PDB entry 9G24 | electron microscopy, 3.50 A resolution | chains A and E of the 17 polymer chains in the assembly

# Chain A
Name: DNA-directed RNA polymerase I subunit RPA190
Organism: Saccharomyces cerevisiae
Notes: EC 2.7.7.6
Reference sequence: P10964 (RPA1_YEAST); numbering as in UniProt (aligned over 1-1664)
Chain sequence (1664 residues; row label = number of the first residue in the row):
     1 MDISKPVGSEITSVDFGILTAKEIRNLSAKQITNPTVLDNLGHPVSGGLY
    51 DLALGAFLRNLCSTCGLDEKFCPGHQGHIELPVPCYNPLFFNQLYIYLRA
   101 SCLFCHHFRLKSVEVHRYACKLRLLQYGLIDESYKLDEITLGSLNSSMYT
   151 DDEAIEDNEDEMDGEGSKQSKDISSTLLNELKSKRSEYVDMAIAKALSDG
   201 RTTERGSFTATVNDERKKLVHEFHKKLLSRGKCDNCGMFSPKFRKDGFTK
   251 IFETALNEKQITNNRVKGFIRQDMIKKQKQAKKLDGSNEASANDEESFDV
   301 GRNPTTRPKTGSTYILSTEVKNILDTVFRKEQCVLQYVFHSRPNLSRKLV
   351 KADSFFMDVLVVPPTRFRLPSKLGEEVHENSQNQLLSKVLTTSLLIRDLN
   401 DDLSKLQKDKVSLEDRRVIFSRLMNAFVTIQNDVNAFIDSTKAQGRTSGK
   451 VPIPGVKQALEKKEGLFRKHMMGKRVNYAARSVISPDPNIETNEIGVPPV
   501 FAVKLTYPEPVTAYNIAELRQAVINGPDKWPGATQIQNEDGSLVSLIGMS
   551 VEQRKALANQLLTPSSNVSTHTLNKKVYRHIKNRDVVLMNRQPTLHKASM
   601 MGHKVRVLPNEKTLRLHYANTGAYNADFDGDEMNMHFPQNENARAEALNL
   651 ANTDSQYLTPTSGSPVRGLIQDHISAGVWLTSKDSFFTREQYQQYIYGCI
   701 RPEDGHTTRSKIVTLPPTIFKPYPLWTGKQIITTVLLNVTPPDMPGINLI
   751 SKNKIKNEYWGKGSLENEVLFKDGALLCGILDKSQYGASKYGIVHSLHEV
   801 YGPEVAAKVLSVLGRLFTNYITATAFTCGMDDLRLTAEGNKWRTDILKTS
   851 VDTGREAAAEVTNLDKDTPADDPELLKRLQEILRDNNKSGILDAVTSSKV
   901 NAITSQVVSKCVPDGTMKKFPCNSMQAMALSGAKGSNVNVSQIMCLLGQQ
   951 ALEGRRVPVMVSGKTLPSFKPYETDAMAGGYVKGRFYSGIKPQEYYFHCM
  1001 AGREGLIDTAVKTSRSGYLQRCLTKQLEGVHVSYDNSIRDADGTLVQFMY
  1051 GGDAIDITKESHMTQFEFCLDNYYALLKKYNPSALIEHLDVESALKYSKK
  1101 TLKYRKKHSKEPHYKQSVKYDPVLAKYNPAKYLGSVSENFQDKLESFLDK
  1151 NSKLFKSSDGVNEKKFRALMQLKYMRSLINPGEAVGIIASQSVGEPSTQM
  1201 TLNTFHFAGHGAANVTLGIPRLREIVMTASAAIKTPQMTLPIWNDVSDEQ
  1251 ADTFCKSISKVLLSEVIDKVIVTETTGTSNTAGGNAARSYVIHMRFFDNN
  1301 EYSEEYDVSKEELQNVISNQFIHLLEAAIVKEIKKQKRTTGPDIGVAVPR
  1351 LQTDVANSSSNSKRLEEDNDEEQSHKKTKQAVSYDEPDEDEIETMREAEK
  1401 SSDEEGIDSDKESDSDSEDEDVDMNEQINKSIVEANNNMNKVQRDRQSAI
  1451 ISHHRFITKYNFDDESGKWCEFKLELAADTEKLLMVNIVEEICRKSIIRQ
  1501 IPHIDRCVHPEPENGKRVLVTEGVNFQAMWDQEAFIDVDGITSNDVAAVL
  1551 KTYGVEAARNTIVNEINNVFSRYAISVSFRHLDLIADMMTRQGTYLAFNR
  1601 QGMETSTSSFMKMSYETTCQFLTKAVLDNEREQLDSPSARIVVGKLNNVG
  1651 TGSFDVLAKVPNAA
Unresolved in the structure: 142-174, 269-311, 1154-1159, 1278-1286, 1339-1432, 1664
Bound ions: Zn2+ site 1: Cys62, Cys65, Cys72, His75; Zn2+ site 2: Cys102, Cys105, Cys233, Cys236; Mg2+: Asp627, Asp629, Asp631 (shared with 1 residue of chain R)
Small-molecule neighbours: AMP-CPP (APC; diphosphomethylphosphonic acid adenosyl ester): Asp627, Ile670, Gln671, Lys783, Gly932, Ala933, Lys934, Gly935
What the authors report for this chain:
  - binding site for AMP-CPP: Lys934
  - specificity-determining residues: Pro593 (proposed by the authors, not directly observed)

# Chain E
Name: DNA-directed RNA polymerases I, II, and III subunit RPABC1
Organism: Saccharomyces cerevisiae
Reference sequence: P20434 (RPAB1_YEAST); residues 1-215 here = UniProt positions 1-215
Chain sequence (215 residues; numbered 1 to 215; the number before each row is that of its first residue):
     1 MDQENERNISRLWRAFRTVKEMVKDRGYFITQEEVELPLEDFKAKYCDSM
    51 GRPQRKMMSFQANPTEESISKFPDMGSLWVEFCDEPSVGVKTMKTFVIHI
   101 QEKNFQTGIFVYQNNITPSAMKLVPSIPPATIETFNEAALVVNITHHELV
   151 PKHIRLSSDEKRELLKRYRLKESQLPRIQRADPVALYLGLKRGEVVKIIR
   201 KSETSGRYASYRICM
Unresolved in the structure: 1-3

# Chain A / chain E interface
Residue-residue contacts (94):
  Ile130(A) with Met215(E), hydrophobic
  Asp131(A) with Arg192(E)
  Tyr134(A) with Arg192(E)
  Glu138(A) with Pro125(E); Pro128(E)
  Arg201(A) with Glu172(E)
  Thr209(A) with Ser173(E)
  Thr211(A) with Ser173(E); Arg177(E), hydrogen bond
  Asp214(A) with Arg177(E), salt bridge
  Arg1039(A) with Tyr168(E); Leu170(E)
  Gly1043(A) with Gln174(E)
  Thr1044(A) with Gln174(E)
  Leu1045(A) with Leu170(E), hydrophobic; Gln174(E), hydrogen bond (backbone-backbone); Pro176(E)
  Phe1048(A) with Tyr168(E), hydrophobic; Leu175(E), hydrophobic; Ser210(E); Tyr211(E)
  Gly1051(A) with Ser202(E), hydrogen bond (backbone-side chain); Thr204(E), hydrogen bond (backbone-side chain); Ser205(E), hydrogen bond (backbone-side chain)
  Gly1052(A) with Ser205(E); Tyr208(E)
  Asp1053(A) with Thr204(E); Ser205(E), hydrogen bond (backbone-side chain)
  Arg1105(A) with Arg207(E)
  His1113(A) with Val150(E); Pro151(E); Lys152(E), hydrogen bond (side chain-backbone); Lys201(E), hydrogen bond
  Tyr1114(A) with Thr145(E); His146(E); Lys152(E)
  Gln1116(A) with Lys152(E); Lys201(E), hydrogen bond
  Val1118(A) with Arg207(E)
  Tyr1120(A) with Arg207(E), hydrogen bond (backbone-side chain)
  Asp1121(A) with Arg207(E)
  Pro1122(A) with Arg207(E); Tyr208(E), hydrophobic
  Ala1125(A) with Arg167(E), hydrogen bond (backbone-side chain)
  Lys1126(A) with Arg167(E), hydrogen bond (backbone-side chain)
  Glu1138(A) with Ser205(E)
  Asn1139(A) with Ser202(E); Glu203(E), hydrogen bond (side chain-backbone); Thr204(E); Ser205(E); Gly206(E)
  Gln1527(A) with Ala138(E)
  Trp1530(A) with Arg14(E), hydrogen bond (backbone-side chain); Ala139(E); Val141(E); Val142(E), hydrophobic
  Asp1531(A) with Arg11(E), salt bridge; Arg14(E)
  Glu1533(A) with Arg14(E)
  Val1538(A) with Val142(E), hydrophobic; His147(E)
  Asp1539(A) with His146(E); His147(E), hydrogen bond (backbone-side chain); Glu148(E), hydrogen bond (backbone-backbone)
  Gly1540(A) with His147(E)
  Ile1541(A) with His147(E), hydrogen bond (backbone-side chain)
  Thr1542(A) with Leu149(E)
  Lys1551(A) with Pro183(E)
  Thr1552(A) with Pro183(E)
  Tyr1553(A) with His147(E), hydrogen bond; Val150(E), hydrophobic; Pro183(E)
  Gly1554(A) with Asp182(E); Pro183(E)
  Val1555(A) with Asp182(E); Arg212(E)
  Glu1556(A) with Pro151(E); His153(E); Ile198(E); Arg200(E), salt bridge; Arg212(E), salt bridge
  Arg1559(A) with Arg200(E)
  Asn1560(A) with Leu149(E), hydrogen bond (side chain-backbone)
  Phe1579(A) with Glu203(E); Thr204(E)
  Arg1580(A) with Thr204(E), hydrogen bond
  Asp1587(A) with Arg200(E), salt bridge
  Thr1590(A) with Arg212(E), hydrogen bond (backbone-side chain)
  Arg1591(A) with Pro176(E); Arg177(E), hydrogen bond (backbone-backbone)
  Gln1592(A) with Arg177(E), hydrogen bond; Gln179(E), hydrogen bond (backbone-side chain)
  Gly1593(A) with Arg177(E), hydrogen bond (backbone-backbone); Gln179(E)
Other interface residues (no listed pair), chain A (63 interface residues in all): Glu215, Ser1037, Asp1042, Val1046, Met1049, Ser1117, Ser1137, Leu1550, Ala1557, Thr1561, Asp1583
Other interface residues (no listed pair), chain E (52 interface residues in all): Ser126, Ile144, Leu164, Ile178, Val184, Lys197, Ile199, Ala209

# Overview
Chain A and chain E form an interface of 63 and 52 residues respectively, with 25 hydrogen bonds and 5 salt
bridges. Among the polar pairs are Asp214(A)-Arg177(E), Asp1531(A)-Arg11(E) and Glu1556(A)-Arg200(E). Chain A
binds AMP-CPP. The paper reports a binding site for AMP-CPP at Lys934(A); the specificity determinant
Pro593(A).
Here chain A is DNA-directed RNA polymerase I subunit RPA190 and chain E is DNA-directed RNA polymerases I,
II, and III subunit RPABC1, both from Saccharomyces cerevisiae. Entry 9G24 (Yeast RNA polymerase I elongation
complex stalled by an apurinic site bound to nucleotide analog AMPCPP ...) was determined by electron
microscopy, deposited together with 9G1V, 9G1X, 9G23, 9G26, 9G27, 9G29, 9G2B and 9G2C.
